8HIM - chains J and B of the 13 polymer chains in the assembly; structure by electron microscopy, 2.80 A resolution.

Chain J:
Molecule: DNA-directed RNA polymerases I, II, and III subunit RPABC5
Source organism: Brassica oleracea
Reference sequence: A0A0D3AAT3 (A0A0D3AAT3_BRAOL); residues 1-69 here = UniProt positions 1-69
Chain sequence (69 residues; each row starts with the number of its first residue):
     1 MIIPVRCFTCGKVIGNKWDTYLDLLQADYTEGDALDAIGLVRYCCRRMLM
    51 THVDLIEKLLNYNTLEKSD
Not modelled in the structure: 64-69
Bound ions: Zn2+: C7, C10, C44, C45

Chain B:
Molecule: DNA-directed RNA polymerase IV and V subunit 2
Source organism: Brassica oleracea
Chain sequence (1169 residues; numbered 1 to 1169; the number before each row is that of its first residue):
     1 MTDIDIEEIEAAGEVDLRDLGEPFLQSFCKKAATSFFDEYGLVSHQLNSY
    51 NFFIEHGLQSVFESSGEMLVEPSFDPTKNKDHEWRYATVKFGEVSVDKPT
   101 LYSDDKELVFLPWHARLQNMTYSARMKVNVDVEVFVKKVVKRDKFKTGQD
   151 EYVEKQILSKKTQDIPIGRIPVMVKSVLCNTTEKGKNGESYRKGECAFDQ
   201 GGYFVIKGAEKVFIAQEQICTKRLWISNSPWTVSYRSETKRNRFIVRLSE
   251 NQKAEDFKRKEKVLTVYFLSTEIPVWVLFFALGVASDKEAVDLIAFDGGD
   301 ASITNSVVASIQEADSVCEDFRHGRNALAYVEQQIKGTKFPPGESVDECL
   351 SLYLFPGLKSLTQKARFLGYMVKCLFSAYAGKRKCENRDNFRNKRIELAG
   401 ELLERELRVHLAHARRTMTKAMQRHLTGDGDLKPIEHYLDASIITNGLSR
   451 AFSTGAWCHPFRKMERVSGVVANLGRANPLQSLIDLRRTRQQVLYTGRVG
   501 DARYPHPSHWGRLCFLSTPDGENCGLVKNLSLLGLVSTQIMEPVVEELFD
   551 SGMEELMDDTSTPLSGKHKVLLNGDWVGVCSDSDYFVADLKSRRRQSELP
   601 RQMEIKLDKDDKEVRIFTDAGRLLRPLLVVENLHKLKQSKPSKYTFEHLL
   651 DQGILELIGIEEEEDCTTAWGTKQLLKQQKSYTHCELDLSFLLGVSCAIV
   701 PFANHDHGRRVLYQSQKHCQQAIGFCSTNPNIRCDTLSQQLFYPQRPLFK
   751 TMASECLQKDVLFNGQNAIVAVNVHLGFNQEDSIVMNKASLERGMFRSEQ
   801 IRSYKADVDSKDSEKRKKMDEVVQFGKTHSKIGRVDSLDDDGFPFVGANM
   851 HSGDIVIGRCTESGTDHSVKLKHTERGIVQKVVLSSNDDGKNYATVSLRQ
   901 VRSPCLGDKFSSMHGQKGVLGYIEEQENFAFTNQGIVPDIVINPHAFPSR
   951 QTPGQLLEAALSKGIACPMQKKKGKSDAYSKVTRHATPFSTPSVDDITDQ
  1001 LHRAGFSRSGNERVYNGRTGEMMRSLIFMGPNFYQRLIHMSEDKVKFRNT
  1051 GPVHPLTRQPVADRKRFGGIKFGEMERDCLIAHGASANLHERLFTLSDSS
  1101 QMHICRNCKSAANVIERVASSGRRIRGPYCRLCESPDYVVMVNVPYGAKL
  1151 LYQELFSMGICLNFETNLC
Not modelled in the structure: 1-14, 73-85, 135-161, 184-190, 253-257, 811-821, 1049-1169
What the authors report for this chain:
  - binding site for the 34-nt DNA strand: Y495
  - binding site for the 34-nt DNA strand: Y495

Chain J / chain B interface:
Pairs across the interface (54; chain J residue first):
  M1(J) - Q740(B)
  M1(J) - F742(B)  hydrogen bond (backbone-backbone)
  I2(J) - Y743(B)
  P4(J) - Y743(B)
  C7(J) - R793(B)
  F8(J) - Q766(B)
  F8(J) - S790(B)  hydrogen bond (backbone-side chain)
  F8(J) - R793(B)  hydrogen bond (backbone-side chain)
  F8(J) - G794(B)
  F8(J) - M795(B)  hydrophobic
  T9(J) - I769(B)
  T9(J) - R793(B)  hydrogen bond (backbone-side chain)
  T9(J) - V937(B)
  T9(J) - D939(B)  hydrogen bond
  C10(J) - R793(B)
  G11(J) - R793(B)
  T30(J) - Y979(B)
  G32(J) - Y979(B)
  D33(J) - Y979(B)
  D36(J) - P968(B)
  D36(J) - Y979(B)  hydrogen bond
  V41(J) - P968(B)
  R42(J) - Q934(B)
  Y43(J) - I936(B)  hydrophobic
  Y43(J) - A966(B)
  Y43(J) - C967(B)  hydrophobic
  C44(J) - I769(B)  hydrophobic
  R46(J) - A966(B)  hydrogen bond (side chain-backbone)
  R46(J) - C967(B)
  R46(J) - P968(B)
  R46(J) - Y979(B)
  R47(J) - N767(B)  hydrogen bond (side chain-backbone)
  R47(J) - D939(B)  salt bridge
  M50(J) - R746(B)
  M50(J) - I965(B)
  T51(J) - Q745(B)  hydrogen bond
  T51(J) - R746(B)  hydrogen bond (backbone-backbone)
  T51(J) - L748(B)
  T51(J) - N767(B)
  H52(J) - R746(B)  hydrogen bond (backbone-side chain)
  V53(J) - F725(B)  hydrophobic
  V53(J) - P744(B)
  V53(J) - R746(B)
  V53(J) - D760(B)
  L55(J) - F198(B)  hydrophobic
  L55(J) - F725(B)  hydrophobic
  L59(J) - T728(B)
  N61(J) - Y191(B)
  Y62(J) - Y191(B)  hydrophobic
  Y62(J) - E195(B)
  Y62(J) - A197(B)  hydrophobic
  Y62(J) - T728(B)
  Y62(J) - N729(B)
  N63(J) - N729(B)
Other interface residues (no listed pair), chain J (31 interface residues in all): I3, E31, M48, K58
Other interface residues (no listed pair), chain B (45 interface residues in all): R192, C196, S727, N731, L741, P747, A789, Q926, K963, S976, R984, E1012, G1030, P1031

Summary:
31 residues of chain J face 45 of chain B across their interface; the contacts include 11 hydrogen bonds and 1
salt bridge. Among the polar pairs are R47(J)-D939(B), F8(J)-S790(B) and F8(J)-R793(B). C7(J), C10(J), C44(J)
and C45(J) coordinate Zn2+. The paper reports a binding site for the 34-nt DNA strand at Y495(B).
Chain J is DNA-directed RNA polymerases I, II, and III subunit RPABC5 and chain B is DNA-directed RNA
polymerase IV and V subunit 2, both from Brassica oleracea; the structure, A cryo-EM structure of B. oleracea
RNA polymerase V elongation complex at 2.73 Angstrom, was determined by electron microscopy together with 8HIL
from the same study.
